Entry 6MTR (X-ray diffraction, 1.80 A resolution); this record covers chains H and L.

# Chain H
Molecule: Antibody VRC43.01 Fab heavy chain
Source organism: Homo sapiens
Notes: antibody fragment or engineered binder
Sequence (229 residues; row label = number of the first residue in the row; note: 15 numbers in that range are skipped by the numbering (no residue carries them; nothing is unmodelled there); a row labelled like 82A-82C holds insertion residues (82A, then the next letters in order)):
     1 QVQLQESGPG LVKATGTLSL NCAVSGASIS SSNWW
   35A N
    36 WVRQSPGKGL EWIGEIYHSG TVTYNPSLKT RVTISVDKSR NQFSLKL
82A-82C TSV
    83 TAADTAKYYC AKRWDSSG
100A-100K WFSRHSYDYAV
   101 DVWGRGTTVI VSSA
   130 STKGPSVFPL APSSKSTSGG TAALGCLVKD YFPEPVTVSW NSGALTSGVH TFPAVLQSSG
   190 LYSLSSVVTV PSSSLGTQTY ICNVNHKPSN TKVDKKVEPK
Disordered / not traced: 1, 143-149
Disulfides: Cys22-Cys92, Cys155-Cys211

# Chain L
Molecule: Antibody VRC43.01 Fab light chain
Source organism: Homo sapiens
Notes: antibody fragment or engineered binder
Sequence (215 residues; row label = number of the first residue in the row; note: 4 numbers in that range are skipped by the numbering (no residue carries them; nothing is unmodelled there); a row labelled like 27A-27C holds insertion residues (27A, then the next letters in order)):
     1 QTVVTQEPS
    11 LTVSPGGTVT LTCASSA
27A-27C GAV
    28 TSGHCPSWFQ QKPGQVPRAL IYCTNNRQSW TPARFSGSLR GGKAALTLSG VQPDDEGDYY
    88 CLVQYSGVWV FGGGTKLTV
  106A L
   107 SQPK
   114 AAPSVTLFPP SSEELQANKA TLVCLISDFY PGAVTVAWKA DSSPVKAGVE TTTPSKQSNN
   174 KYAASSYLSL TPEQWKSHRS YSCQVTHEGS TVEKTVAPTE CS
Disordered / not traced: 1, 212-215
Disulfides: Cys23-Cys88, Cys137-Cys196

# Chain H / chain L interface
Contacting residue pairs (69):
  Val37(H) - Phe98(L)  hydrophobic
  Gln39(H) - Gln38(L)  hydrogen bond
  Gln39(H) - Tyr87(L)  hydrogen bond
  Gly42(H) - Thr166(L)
  Lys43(H) - Tyr87(L)
  Gly44(H) - Tyr87(L)
  Leu45(H) - Pro44(L)  hydrophobic
  Leu45(H) - Tyr87(L)  hydrophobic
  Leu45(H) - Phe98(L)
  Trp47(H) - Gly94(L)
  Trp47(H) - Val95(L)  hydrophobic
  Trp47(H) - Trp96(L)
  Trp47(H) - Phe98(L)
  Glu50(H) - Trp96(L)  hydrogen bond
  Thr58(H) - Gly94(L)
  Thr58(H) - Val95(L)
  Tyr91(H) - Gln38(L)
  Tyr91(H) - Val43(L)  hydrophobic
  Arg95(H) - Trp96(L)
  Tyr100G(H) - Cys32(L)
  Tyr100G(H) - Gln91(L)
  Tyr100G(H) - Gly94(L)
  Tyr100G(H) - Trp96(L)  hydrophobic
  Asp100H(H) - Tyr49(L)
  Asp100H(H) - Cys50(L)  hydrogen bond (backbone-side chain)
  Tyr100I(H) - Tyr49(L)  hydrophobic
  Tyr100I(H) - Cys50(L)
  Tyr100I(H) - Trp96(L)
  Ala100J(H) - Ser34(L)
  Val100K(H) - Phe36(L)
  Val100K(H) - Ala46(L)
  Asp101(H) - Trp57(L)
  Trp103(H) - Phe36(L)
  Trp103(H) - Val43(L)  hydrophobic
  Trp103(H) - Pro44(L)
  Gly104(H) - Val43(L)
  Arg105(H) - Val43(L)
  Val136(H) - Glu126(L)
  Phe137(H) - Ser124(L)
  Phe137(H) - Glu127(L)
  Pro138(H) - Ser124(L)
  Pro138(H) - Glu126(L)
  Leu139(H) - Phe121(L)  hydrophobic
  Ala140(H) - Phe121(L)
  Ala152(H) - Phe121(L)
  Leu156(H) - Thr134(L)
  Leu156(H) - Tyr180(L)  hydrophobic
  Lys158(H) - Glu127(L)
  Lys158(H) - Thr134(L)
  Lys158(H) - Ser182(L)
  His179(H) - Ser140(L)
  His179(H) - Gln170(L)
  His179(H) - Ala176(L)
  Phe181(H) - Leu138(L)  hydrophobic
  Phe181(H) - Ile139(L)
  Phe181(H) - Ala176(L)  hydrophobic
  Phe181(H) - Ala177(L)
  Pro182(H) - Ser168(L)
  Pro182(H) - Ser178(L)
  Ala183(H) - Thr165(L)
  Val184(H) - Glu163(L)
  Val184(H) - Thr165(L)
  Val184(H) - Tyr180(L)  hydrophobic
  Gln186(H) - Glu163(L)
  Ser187(H) - Glu163(L)  hydrogen bond (backbone-side chain)
  Leu193(H) - Tyr180(L)
  Ser194(H) - Val136(L)
  Ser194(H) - Tyr180(L)  hydrogen bond
  Lys224(H) - Glu126(L)  salt bridge
Interface residues without a listed pair, chain H (45 interface residues in all): Glu46, Tyr59, Pro61, Leu153, Gly154, Ser192, Val196
Interface residues without a listed pair, chain L (39 interface residues in all): Gln42, Gln55, Gly100, Thr164

# In short
The interface between chain H and chain L involves 45 residues on one side and 39 on the other, with 6
hydrogen bonds and 1 salt bridge. Polar contacts include Lys224(H)-Glu126(L), Gln39(H)-Gln38(L) and
Gln39(H)-Tyr87(L).
Here chain H is Antibody VRC43.01 Fab heavy chain and chain L is Antibody VRC43.01 Fab light chain, both from
Homo sapiens. Entry 6MTR (Crystal structure of VRC43.01 Fab) was determined by X-ray diffraction (same
publication as 6MTQ, 6MTS and 6MTT).
